8X8N - chains A and E of the 6 polymer chains in the assembly; structure by electron microscopy, 2.90 A resolution.

Chain A:
Molecule: Guanine nucleotide-binding protein G(i) subunit alpha
From: Homo sapiens
Chain sequence (360 residues; each row starts with the number of its first residue):
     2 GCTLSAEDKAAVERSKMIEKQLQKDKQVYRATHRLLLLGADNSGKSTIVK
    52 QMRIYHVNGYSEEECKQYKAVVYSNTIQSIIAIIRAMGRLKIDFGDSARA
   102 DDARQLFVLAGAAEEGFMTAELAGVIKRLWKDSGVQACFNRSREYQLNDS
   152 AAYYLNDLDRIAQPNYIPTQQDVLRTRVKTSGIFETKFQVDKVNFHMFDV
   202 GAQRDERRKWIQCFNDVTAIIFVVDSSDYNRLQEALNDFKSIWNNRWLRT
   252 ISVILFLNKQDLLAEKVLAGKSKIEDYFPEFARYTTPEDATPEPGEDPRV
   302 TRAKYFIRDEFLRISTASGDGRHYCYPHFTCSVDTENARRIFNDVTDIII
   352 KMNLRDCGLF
Unresolved in the structure: 2, 56-179

Chain E:
Molecule: ScFv16
From: Mus musculus
Notes: antibody fragment or engineered binder
Chain sequence (248 residues; row label = number of the first residue in the row):
     1 DVQLVESGGGLVQPGGSRKLSCSASGFAFSSFGMHWVRQAPEKGLEWVAY
    51 ISSGSGTIYYADTVKGRFTISRDDPKNTLFLQMTSLRSEDTAMYYCVRSI
   101 YYYGSSPFDFWGQGTTLTVSSGGGGSGGGGSGGGGSDIVMTQATSSVPVT
   151 PGESVSISCRSSKSLLHSNGNTYLYWFLQRPGQSPQLLIYRMSNLASGVP
   201 DRFSGSGSGTAFTLTISRLEAEDVGVYYCMQHLEYPLTFGAGTKLELK
Unresolved in the structure: 1, 121-134, 246-248

How chain A and chain E interact:
Contacting residue pairs (5):
  Thr4(A) - His167(E)  hydrogen bond (backbone-side chain)
  Ser6(A) - Tyr173(E)
  Glu8(A) - Tyr101(E)
  Glu8(A) - Tyr173(E)
  Ala11(A) - Tyr101(E)  hydrophobic
Other interface residues (no listed pair), chain A (7 interface residues in all): Ala7, Asp9, Arg15
Other interface residues (no listed pair), chain E (7 interface residues in all): Tyr102, Asn169, Tyr175, Leu233

Summary:
The chain A/chain E interface involves 7 residues from each chain, with 1 hydrogen bond. The hydrogen-bonded
pair is Thr4(A)-His167(E).
Chain A is Guanine nucleotide-binding protein G(i) subunit alpha (Homo sapiens) and chain E is ScFv16 (Mus
musculus); the structure, Cryo-EM structure of the octreotide-bound Somatostatin receptor 5-Gi protein
complex, was determined by electron microscopy (same publication as 8X8L).
